3U52 - chains A and D of the 6 polymer chains in the assembly; structure by X-ray diffraction, 1.95 A resolution.

[Chain A]
Name: Phenol hydroxylase component phN
Source organism: Pseudomonas stutzeri
Reference sequence: Q84AQ2 (Q84AQ2_PSEST); numbering as in UniProt (aligned over 1-511)
Sequence (511 residues; each row starts with the number of its first residue):
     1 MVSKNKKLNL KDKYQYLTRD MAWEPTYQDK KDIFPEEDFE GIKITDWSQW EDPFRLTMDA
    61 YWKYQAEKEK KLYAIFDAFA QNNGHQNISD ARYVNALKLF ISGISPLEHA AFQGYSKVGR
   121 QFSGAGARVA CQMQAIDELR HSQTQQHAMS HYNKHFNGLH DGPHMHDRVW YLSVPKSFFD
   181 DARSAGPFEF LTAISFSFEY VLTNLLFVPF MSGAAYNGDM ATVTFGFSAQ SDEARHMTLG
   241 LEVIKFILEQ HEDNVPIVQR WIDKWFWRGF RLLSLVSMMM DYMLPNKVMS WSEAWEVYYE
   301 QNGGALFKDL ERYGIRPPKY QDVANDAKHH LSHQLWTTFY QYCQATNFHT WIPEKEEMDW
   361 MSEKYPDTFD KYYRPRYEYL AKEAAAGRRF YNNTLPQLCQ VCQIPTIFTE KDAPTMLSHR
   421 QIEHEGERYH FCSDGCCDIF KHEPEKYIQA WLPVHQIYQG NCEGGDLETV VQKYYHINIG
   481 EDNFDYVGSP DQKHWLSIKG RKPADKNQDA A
Disordered / not traced: 1-5, 500-511
Bound ions: Fe ion site 1: Glu108, Glu138, His141 (together with glycerol); Cu ion: His155, His494; Fe ion site 2: Glu199, Glu233, His236; Zn2+: Cys399, Cys402, Cys432, Cys436
Ligand contacts:
  - xenon (XE), molecule 1: Trp47, Trp50, Phe122, Phe188, Leu191, Phe246, Ile247
  - xenon (XE), molecule 2: Phe100, Glu108, Phe207, Met211
  - xenon (XE), molecule 3: Phe100, Gln145, Ala148, Met149, Thr222, Phe225
  - xenon (XE), molecule 4: Trp170, Tyr171, Val174, Leu275, Leu335, Phe339, Ile404, Pro405
  - xenon (XE), molecule 5: Trp170, Tyr342, Leu395, Pro396
  - xenon (XE), molecule 6: Phe196, Ser197, Val201, Ile262, Phe266, Phe307
  - xenon (XE), molecule 7: Phe198, Leu202, Leu206, Gly269, Leu272, Leu273
  - xenon (XE), molecule 8: Tyr342, Gln344, Asn392, Asn393, Thr394, Leu395, Leu467
  - xenon (XE), molecule 9: Gln344, Glu468, Val471, Ile479, Asn483, Phe484
  - xenon (XE), molecule 10: Ala345, Leu395, Ile457, Val471, Tyr475
Reported in the primary citation:
  - Fe ion coordination: Glu233
  - catalytic residues: Thr203 (citing earlier work)

[Chain D]
Name: Phenol hydroxylase component phL
Source organism: Pseudomonas stutzeri
Reference sequence: Q84AQ4 (Q84AQ4_PSEST); residues 1-333 here = UniProt positions 1-333
Sequence (333 residues; each row starts with the number of its first residue):
     1 MSIEIKTNSV EPIRHTYGHI ARRFGDKPAT RYQEASYDIE AKTNFHYRPQ WDSEHTLNDP
    61 TRTAIRMEDW CAVSDPRQFY YGAYVGNRAK MQESAETSFG FCEKRNLLTR LSEETQKQLL
   121 RLLVPLRHVE LGANMNNAKI AGDATATTVS QMHIYTGMDR LGIGQYLSRI ALMIDGSTGA
   181 ALDESKAYWM DDEMWQPMRK LVEDTLVVDD WFELTLVQNI LIDGMMYPLV YDKMDQWFES
   241 QGAEDVSMLT EFMRDWYKES LRWTNAMMKA VAGESETNRE LLQKWIDHWE PQAYEALKPL
   301 AEASVGIDGL NEARAELSAR LKKFELQSRG VSA
Disordered / not traced: 1-3, 332-333
Ligand contacts:
  - MPO (3[N-morpholino]propane sulfonic acid): Trp51, Leu57, Asn58, Gly142
  - xenon (XE): Tyr227, Pro228, Tyr231, Asp232, Arg254, Tyr257

[Chain A / chain D interface]
Contacting residue pairs - 15 pairs, chain A then chain D:
  Lys63(A) with Lys90(D)
  Phe207(A) with Ile5(D), hydrophobic
  Val208(A) with Glu4(D)
  Met211(A) with Ile5(D), hydrophobic
  Ser212(A) with Lys6(D)
  Ala215(A) with Lys6(D); Thr7(D)
  Tyr216(A) with Lys6(D); Thr7(D); Asn8(D)
  Gly226(A) with Ile5(D)
  Phe227(A) with Ile5(D)
  Gln230(A) with Glu4(D); Ile5(D)
  Val288(A) with Lys6(D)
Other interface residues (no listed pair), chain A (14 interface residues in all): Asn204, Val223, Met289

[Summary]
14 residues of chain A and 6 residues of chain D are in contact. Ligands of chain A: 10 copies of xenon.
Ligands of chain D: compound MPO and xenon. Glu108(A), Glu138(A) and His141(A) form the Fe ion site 1. From
the paper: the catalytic residue Thr203(A); Fe ion coordination by Glu233(A).
Here chain A is Phenol hydroxylase component phN and chain D is Phenol hydroxylase component phL, both from
Pseudomonas stutzeri. Entry 3U52 (X-ray Crystal Structure of Xenon-Pressurized Phenol Hydroxylase from
Pseudomonas sp. OX1) was determined by X-ray diffraction.
